1FAZ - chain A; structure by X-ray diffraction, 1.40 A resolution.

Chain A:
Protein: Phospholipase A2
From: Streptomyces violaceoruber
Notes: EC 3.1.1.4
UniProtKB: Q9Z4W2 (Q9Z4W2_STRCO); residues 1-122 here correspond to UniProt positions 30-151 (UniProt number = residue number + 29)
Sequence (122 residues; numbered 1 to 122; the number before each row is that of its first residue):
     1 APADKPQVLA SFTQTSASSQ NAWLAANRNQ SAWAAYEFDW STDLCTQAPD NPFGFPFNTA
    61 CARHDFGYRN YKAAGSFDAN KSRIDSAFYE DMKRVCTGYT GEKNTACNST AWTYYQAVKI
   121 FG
Disulfides: Cys-45/Cys-61, Cys-96/Cys-107

In short:
Chain A is Phospholipase A2 (Streptomyces violaceoruber); the structure, The crystal structure of prokaryotic
phospholipase A2, was determined by X-ray diffraction (same publication as 1KP4).
